8J12 - chains B and D of the 5 polymer chains in the assembly; structure by electron microscopy, 3.08 A resolution.

Chain B:
Molecule: Transposase IS605 OrfB C-terminal domain-containing protein
Source organism: Acidibacillus sulfuroxidans
Reference sequence: A0A2U3D0N8 (A0A2U3D0N8_9BACL); numbering as in UniProt (aligned over 1-422)
Chain sequence (432 residues; row label = number of the first residue in the row; numbers below 1 keep their minus sign (Met-9 is residue -9)):
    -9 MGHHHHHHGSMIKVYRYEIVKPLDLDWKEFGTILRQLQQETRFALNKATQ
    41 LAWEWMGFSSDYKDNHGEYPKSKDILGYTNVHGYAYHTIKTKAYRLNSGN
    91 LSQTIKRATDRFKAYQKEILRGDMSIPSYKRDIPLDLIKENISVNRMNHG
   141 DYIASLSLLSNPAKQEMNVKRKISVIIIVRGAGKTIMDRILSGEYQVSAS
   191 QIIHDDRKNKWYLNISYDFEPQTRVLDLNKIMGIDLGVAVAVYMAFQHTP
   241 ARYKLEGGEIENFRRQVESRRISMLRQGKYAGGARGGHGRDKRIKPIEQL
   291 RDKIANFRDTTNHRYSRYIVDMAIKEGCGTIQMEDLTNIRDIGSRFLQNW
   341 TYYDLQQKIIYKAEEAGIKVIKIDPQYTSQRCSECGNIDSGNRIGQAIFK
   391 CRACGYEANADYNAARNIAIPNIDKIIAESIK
Unresolved in the structure: -9 to 0, 56-65, 268-284, 327-330, 380-384, 422
Differences from the reference sequence: initiating methionine (-9); expression tag (-8 to 0)
UniProt features mapped onto this chain:
  - region: Gln212 to Lys220 (Linker), Arg371 to Asn399 (Target nucleic acid-binding (TNB)), Ala400 to Ser420 (RuvC-II)
  - active site: Asp225, Glu324, Asp401
  - binding site (Zn(2+)): Cys372, Cys375, Cys391, Cys394
Metal / ion sites: Zn2+: Cys372, Cys375, Cys391, Cys394
What the authors report for this chain:
  - binding site for the 38-nt DNA strand (chain D): Pro240
  - mutagenesis - S188H, S188H/V232A, S188H/V232A/E316M, D195K, D195K/V232A, D195K/D208R/V232A: increased catalytic activity
  - binding site for the 38-nt DNA strand: His72, Tyr76
  - specificity-determining residues: His72
  - binding site for the 224-nt RNA strand: Trp17

Chain D:
Molecule: 38-nt DNA strand
Source organism: Acidibacillus sulfooxidans
Sequence (38 nucleotides; row label = number of the first residue in the row; numbers below 1 keep their minus sign (DG-7 is residue -7)):
    -7 GAATGGTTCAAGCGCACCTAATTTCCTAAATTAGAAAA
Unresolved in the structure: -7 to 0, 29-30

How chain B and chain D interact:
Pairs across the interface (11):
  Lys3(B) with DG4(D), base contact
  Val4(B) with DG4(D), sugar contact
  Arg6(B) with DG4(D), sugar contact; DC5(D), salt bridge to the phosphate
  Ile193(B) with DC5(D), phosphate contact
  Asn204(B) with DG4(D), phosphate contact; DC5(D), hydrogen bond to the phosphate
  Tyr233(B) with DC1(D), phosphate contact
  Pro240(B) with DC1(D), base contact
  Ala241(B) with DC1(D), base contact
  Arg242(B) with DC1(D), salt bridge to the phosphate
Also at the interface, not in a pair above, chain B (11 interface residues in all): Tyr5, Asn399
Also at the interface, not in a pair above, chain D (4 interface residues in all): DA3

Summary:
11 residues of chain B face 4 of chain D across their interface, with 1 hydrogen bond and 2 salt bridges.
Polar pairs include Asn204(B)-DC5(D), Arg6(B)-DC5(D) and Arg242(B)-DC1(D). The paper reports a binding site
for the 38-nt DNA strand at His72(B) and Tyr76(B); S188H, S188H/V232A and S188H/V232A/E316M of chain B, among
others, increase catalytic activity; 6 substitutions were tested in all.
Chain B is Transposase IS605 OrfB C-terminal domain-containing protein (Acidibacillus sulfuroxidans) and chain
D is a 38-nt DNA strand (Acidibacillus sulfooxidans); the structure, Cryo-EM structure of the
AsCas12f-sgRNA-target DNA ternary complex, was determined by electron microscopy (same publication as 8J1J and
8J3R).
